Entry 8XK9 (X-ray diffraction, 2.40 A resolution); this record covers chains B and A of the 6 polymer chains in the assembly.

== Chain B ==
Molecule: 12-nt DNA strand
Sequence (12 nucleotides; numbered 101 to 112; the number before each row is that of its first residue):
   101 GACCACGGCGCC
Modified / non-standard residues: DOC (2',3'-dideoxycytidine-5'-monophosphate) at position 112

== Chain A ==
Protein: DNA polymerase I, thermostable
Organism: Thermus aquaticus
Notes: EC 2.7.7.7
Reference sequence: P19821 (DPO1_THEAQ); numbering as in UniProt (aligned over 294-832)
Chain sequence (539 residues; each row starts with the number of its first residue):
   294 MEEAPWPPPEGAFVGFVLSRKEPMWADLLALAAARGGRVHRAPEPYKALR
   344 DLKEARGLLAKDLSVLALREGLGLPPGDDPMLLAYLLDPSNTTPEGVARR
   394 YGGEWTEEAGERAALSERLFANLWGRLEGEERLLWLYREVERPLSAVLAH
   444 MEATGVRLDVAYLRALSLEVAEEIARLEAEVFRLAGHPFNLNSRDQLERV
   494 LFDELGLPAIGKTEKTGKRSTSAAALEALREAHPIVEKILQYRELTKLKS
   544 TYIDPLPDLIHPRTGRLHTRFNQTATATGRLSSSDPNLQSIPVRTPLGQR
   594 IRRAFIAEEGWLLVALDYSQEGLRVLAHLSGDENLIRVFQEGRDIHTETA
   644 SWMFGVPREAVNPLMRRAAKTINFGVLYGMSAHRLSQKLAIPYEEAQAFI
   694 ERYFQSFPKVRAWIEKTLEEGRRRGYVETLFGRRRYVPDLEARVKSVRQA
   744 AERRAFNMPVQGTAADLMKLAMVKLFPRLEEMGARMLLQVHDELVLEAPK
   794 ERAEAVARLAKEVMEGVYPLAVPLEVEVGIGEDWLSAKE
Not modelled in the structure: 294-295
Sequence notes: conflict Met294 (Leu in P19821), Ala518 (Val in P19821), Ser583 (Asn in P19821), Glu614 (Ile in P19821), Gly615 (Glu in P19821), Asn655 (Asp in P19821), Lys681 (Glu in P19821), Gln742 (Glu in P19821), Arg747 (Met in P19821)
Bound ions: Mg2+ site 1: Asp610, Tyr611, Asp785 (together with A1LWE); Mg2+ site 2: Asp610, Asp785 (together with A1LWE)
Small-molecule neighbours: A1LWE ([[(2R,3R,4R,5R)-5-(2-azanyl-6-oxidanylidene-1H-purin-9-yl)-4-methoxy-3-oxidanyl-oxolan-2-yl]methoxy-oxidanyl-phosphoryl] phosphono hydrogen phosphate): Arg573, Asp610, Tyr611, Ser612, Gln613, Glu614, Gly615, Leu616, His639, Arg659, Arg660, Lys663, Thr664, Phe667, Tyr671, Asn750, Val753, Asp785

== How chain B and chain A interact ==
Residue-residue contacts (38; chain B residue first):
  DC106(B) - Lys508(A)  salt bridge to the phosphate
  DC106(B) - Thr509(A)  phosphate contact
  DG107(B) - Arg487(A)  hydrogen bond to the phosphate
  DG107(B) - Thr506(A)  hydrogen bond to the phosphate
  DG107(B) - Glu507(A)  hydrogen bond to the phosphate
  DG107(B) - Lys508(A)  hydrogen bond to the phosphate
  DG107(B) - Thr509(A)  hydrogen bond to the phosphate
  DG108(B) - Arg487(A)  salt bridge to the phosphate
  DG108(B) - Thr506(A)  phosphate contact
  DG108(B) - Ser513(A)  hydrogen bond to the phosphate
  DG108(B) - Thr514(A)  hydrogen bond to the phosphate
  DG108(B) - Ser515(A)  phosphate contact
  DG108(B) - Arg536(A)  phosphate contact
  DG108(B) - Lys540(A)  base contact
  DC109(B) - Ser515(A)  phosphate contact
  DC109(B) - Ala516(A)  hydrogen bond to the phosphate
  DC109(B) - Arg536(A)  salt bridge to the phosphate
  DC109(B) - Lys540(A)  hydrogen bond to the base
  DG110(B) - Lys540(A)  sugar contact
  DG110(B) - Leu541(A)  sugar contact
  DG110(B) - Tyr545(A)  sugar contact
  DG110(B) - Asn580(A)  base contact
  DG110(B) - Ser583(A)  sugar contact
  DG110(B) - Pro585(A)  phosphate contact
  DG110(B) - Arg587(A)  salt bridge to the phosphate
  DC111(B) - Gln582(A)  sugar contact
  DC111(B) - Ser583(A)  sugar contact
  DC111(B) - Ile584(A)  sugar contact
  DC111(B) - Pro585(A)  phosphate contact
  DC111(B) - Val586(A)  hydrogen bond to the phosphate
  DC111(B) - Arg587(A)  salt bridge to the phosphate
  DC111(B) - Arg595(A)  phosphate contact
  DOC_112(B) - Arg573(A)  hydrogen bond to the base
  DOC_112(B) - Val586(A)  phosphate contact
  DOC_112(B) - Arg660(A)  base contact
  DOC_112(B) - Val783(A)  sugar contact
  DOC_112(B) - His784(A)  sugar contact
  DOC_112(B) - Asp785(A)  sugar contact
Interface residues without a listed pair, chain A (28 interface residues in all): Leu533, Glu537

== Summary ==
7 residues of chain B and 28 residues of chain A are in contact, with 11 hydrogen bonds and 5 salt bridges.
Polar pairs include DC109(B)-Lys540(A), DOC_112(B)-Arg573(A) and DG107(B)-Arg487(A). Bound to chain A:
compound A1LWE. Asp610(A), Tyr611(A) and Asp785(A) coordinate Mg2+ site 1.
Here chain B is a 12-nt DNA strand and chain A is DNA polymerase I, thermostable (Thermus aquaticus). Entry
8XK9 (ternary complex of DNA polymerase SFM4-3 recognizing C2 methyoxy nucleotide) was determined by X-ray
diffraction (same publication as 8XJR and 8XK7).
